PDB entry 1JZR | X-ray diffraction, 2.90 A resolution | chains A and B

[Chain A (and B)]
Name: URE2 protein
Source organism: Saccharomyces cerevisiae
Notes: chain B of this document is another copy of the same molecule, construct and numbering; everything in this record applies to it too
Reference sequence: P23202 (URE2_YEAST); residues 95-354 here = UniProt positions 95-354
Amino-acid sequence (260 residues; row label = number of the first residue in the row):
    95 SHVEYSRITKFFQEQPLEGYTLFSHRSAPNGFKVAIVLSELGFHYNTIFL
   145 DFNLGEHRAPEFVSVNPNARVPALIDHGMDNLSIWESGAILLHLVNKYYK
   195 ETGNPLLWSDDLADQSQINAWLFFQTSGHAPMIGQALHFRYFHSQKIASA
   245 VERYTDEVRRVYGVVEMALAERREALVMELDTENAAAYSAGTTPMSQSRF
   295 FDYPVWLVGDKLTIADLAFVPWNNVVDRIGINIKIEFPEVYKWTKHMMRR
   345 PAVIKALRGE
Disordered / not traced: 95-99, 276-295, 354 (chain B: 95-96, 277-291, 354)
Residues lining bound ligands: glutathione (GSH): Ala122, Pro123, Asn124, Lys127, Phe146, His151, Arg164, Val165, Pro166, Trp179, Glu180, Ser181, Thr220, Trp316
UniProt features mapped onto this chain:
  - binding site (glutathione): Asn124, His151, Arg164, Val165, Glu180, Ser181

[Interface between chain A and chain B]
Contacting residue pairs (74; chain A residue first):
  Pro161(A) with Val258(B); Met261(B), hydrophobic
  Asn162(A) with Phe218(B); Arg254(B), hydrogen bond (backbone-side chain); Val258(B)
  Arg164(A) with Arg254(B)
  Met173(A) with Leu206(B), hydrophobic
  Leu176(A) with Gln211(B)
  Ser177(A) with Gln211(B)
  Ile178(A) with Ser210(B)
  Trp179(A) with Ala214(B); Trp215(B); Phe218(B), hydrophobic
  Glu180(A) with Ala214(B); Phe217(B); Phe218(B); Ser221(B)
  Gly182(A) with Phe217(B)
  Ala183(A) with Asn213(B); Ala214(B); Phe217(B)
  Leu186(A) with Leu186(B), hydrophobic; Asn213(B); Phe217(B), hydrophobic
  His187(A) with Ser210(B)
  Asn190(A) with Leu206(B); Gln209(B)
  Ala207(A) with Leu176(B), hydrophobic
  Ser210(A) with Leu176(B); Ile178(B); His187(B)
  Gln211(A) with Leu176(B); Ser177(B)
  Asn213(A) with Ala183(B); Leu186(B)
  Ala214(A) with Trp179(B); Glu180(B); Ala183(B), hydrophobic
  Trp215(A) with Trp179(B)
  Phe217(A) with Glu180(B); Gly182(B); Ala183(B); Leu186(B), hydrophobic; Leu216(B), hydrophobic; Phe217(B), hydrophobic; Thr220(B)
  Phe218(A) with Asn162(B); Trp179(B), hydrophobic; Glu180(B)
  Thr220(A) with Phe217(B); Ser221(B), hydrogen bond
  Ser221(A) with Glu180(B), hydrogen bond; Thr220(B)
  Met226(A) with Gln229(B)
  Gln229(A) with Arg247(B); Tyr248(B), hydrogen bond
  His232(A) with Arg247(B)
  Phe233(A) with Tyr248(B)
  His237(A) with Ser243(B), hydrogen bond
  Ile241(A) with Ile241(B), hydrophobic
  Ser243(A) with His237(B); Gln239(B), hydrogen bond; Ile241(B)
  Arg247(A) with Gln229(B); His232(B), hydrogen bond; Phe233(B)
  Tyr248(A) with Gln229(B), hydrogen bond; Phe233(B); Tyr248(B)
  Arg254(A) with Asn162(B), hydrogen bond (side chain-backbone); Arg164(B)
  Val258(A) with Pro161(B); Asn162(B)
  Met261(A) with Val157(B), hydrophobic
Interface residues without a listed pair, chain A (42 interface residues in all): Lys191, Leu206, Leu216, Pro225, Ser238, Ala244
Interface residues without a listed pair, chain B (45 interface residues in all): Met173, Asn190, Lys191, Lys194, Ala207, Pro225, Ser238, Ala244

[Summary]
42 residues of chain A face 45 of chain B across their interface; the contacts include 9 hydrogen bonds. Polar
contacts include Asn162(A)-Arg254(B), Thr220(A)-Ser221(B) and Ser221(A)-Glu180(B). Chain A binds glutathione.
Curated annotation (UniProt) lists 6 glutathione-binding residues on chain A.
Chain A and chain B are both URE2 protein (Saccharomyces cerevisiae); the structure, Ure2p in complex with
glutathione, was determined by X-ray diffraction together with 1K0A, 1K0B, 1K0C and 1K0D from the same study.
